8BZH - chains A and B; structure by X-ray diffraction, 1.46 A resolution.

# Chain A
Molecule: 14-3-3 protein sigma
Organism: Homo sapiens
UniProtKB: P31947 (1433S_HUMAN); residue numbers follow UniProt; this construct covers 1-231
Sequence (236 residues; row label = number of the first residue in the row; numbers below 1 keep their minus sign (Gly-4 is residue -4)):
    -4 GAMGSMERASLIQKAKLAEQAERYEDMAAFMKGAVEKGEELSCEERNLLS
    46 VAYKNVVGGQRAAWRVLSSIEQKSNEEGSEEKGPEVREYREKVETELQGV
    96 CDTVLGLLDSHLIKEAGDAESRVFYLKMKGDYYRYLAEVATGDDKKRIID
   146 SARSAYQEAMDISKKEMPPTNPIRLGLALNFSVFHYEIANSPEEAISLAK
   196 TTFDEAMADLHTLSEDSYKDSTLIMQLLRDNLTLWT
Differences from the reference sequence: expression tag (-4 to 0)
Bound ions: Mg2+ site 1 near Glu2 (its only coordinating residue here); Mg2+ site 2 near Ser37 (its only coordinating residue here); Mg2+ site 3 near Glu89 (its only coordinating residue here)
Small-molecule neighbours: EZ5 (N-[(2S)-2-[(1E,3R,4S,8R,9R,10R,11S,14S)-14-(methoxymethyl)-3,10-dimethyl-8-[(2S,3R,4S,5S,6R)-6-(2-methylbut-3-en-2-yloxymethyl)-3,4,5-tris(oxidanyl)oxan-2-yl]oxy-4,9-bis(oxidanyl)-6-tricyclo[9.3.0.03,7]tetradeca-1,6-dienyl]propyl]ethanamide): Glu14, Asn42, Leu43, Ser45, Val46, Lys49, Phe119, Lys122, Met123, Pro167, Ile168, Gly171, Lys214, Asp215, Leu218, Ile219

# Chain B
Molecule: ERalpha peptide
Sequence (5 residues; each row starts with the number of its first residue):
   591 FPATV
Modified residues: Thr594 (phosphothreonine; TPO)

# Interface between chain A and chain B
Residue-residue contacts - 21 pairs, chain A then chain B:
  Lys49(A) with Thr594(B); Val595(B)
  Arg56(A) with Thr594(B)
  Arg60(A) with Phe591(B)
  Lys122(A) with Val595(B), hydrogen bond (side chain-backbone)
  Arg129(A) with Thr594(B)
  Tyr130(A) with Thr594(B)
  Gly171(A) with Val595(B)
  Leu174(A) with Ala593(B); Thr594(B); Val595(B)
  Asn175(A) with Thr594(B); Val595(B), hydrogen bond (side chain-backbone)
  Val178(A) with Pro592(B), hydrophobic; Ala593(B); Thr594(B)
  Glu182(A) with Pro592(B)
  Leu222(A) with Ala593(B), hydrophobic
  Asn226(A) with Pro592(B); Ala593(B), hydrogen bond (side chain-backbone)
  Trp230(A) with Pro592(B), hydrophobic
Other interface residues (no listed pair), chain A (17 interface residues in all): Asp126, Ile219, Leu229

# Summary
The interface between chain A and chain B involves 17 residues on one side and 5 on the other; the contacts
include 3 hydrogen bonds. Polar pairs include Lys122(A)-Val595(B), Asn175(A)-Val595(B) and
Asn226(A)-Ala593(B). Ligands of chain A: compound EZ5.
Chain A is 14-3-3 protein sigma (Homo sapiens) and chain B is ERalpha peptide; the structure, FC-NAc
stabilizer of 14-3-3 and ERalpha, was determined by X-ray diffraction.
